PDB entry 2XVJ | X-ray diffraction, 2.48 A resolution | chains A and B

# Chain A (and B)
Molecule: Flavin-containing monooxygenase
From: Methylophaga aminisulfidivorans
Notes: EC 1.14.13.8; chain B of this document is another copy of the same molecule, construct and numbering; everything in this record applies to it too
UniProtKB: Q83XK4 (Q83XK4_9GAMM); residue numbers follow UniProt; this construct covers 1-456
Chain sequence (464 residues; each row starts with the number of its first residue):
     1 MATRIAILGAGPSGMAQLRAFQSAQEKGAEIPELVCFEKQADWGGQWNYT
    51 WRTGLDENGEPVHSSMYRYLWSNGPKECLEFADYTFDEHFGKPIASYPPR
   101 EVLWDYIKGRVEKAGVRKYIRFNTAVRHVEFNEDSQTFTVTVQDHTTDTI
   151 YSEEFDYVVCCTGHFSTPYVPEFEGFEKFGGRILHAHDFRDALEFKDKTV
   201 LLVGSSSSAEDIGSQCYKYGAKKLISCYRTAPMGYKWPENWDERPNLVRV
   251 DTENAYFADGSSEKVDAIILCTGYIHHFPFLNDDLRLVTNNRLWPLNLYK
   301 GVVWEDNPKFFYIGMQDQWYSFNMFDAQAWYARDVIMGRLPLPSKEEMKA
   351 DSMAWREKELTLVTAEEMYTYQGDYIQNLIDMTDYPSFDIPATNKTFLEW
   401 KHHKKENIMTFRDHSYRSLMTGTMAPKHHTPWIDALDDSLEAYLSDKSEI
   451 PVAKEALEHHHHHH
Unresolved in the structure: 1, 448-464 (chain B: 1, 447-464)
Construct notes: expression tag (457-464); engineered mutation Ser207 (Tyr in Q83XK4)
Ligand contacts:
  - FAD (flavin-adenine dinucleotide): Gly9, Ala10, Gly11, Pro12, Ser13, Gly14, Phe37, Glu38, Lys39, Gln40, Gly44, Gly45, Gln46, Trp47, His63, Ser65, Met66, Tyr67, Leu70, Trp71, Ser72, Asn73, Leu79, Thr124, Ala125, Val126, Cys161, Thr162, Gly163, Phe165, Ser208, Phe280, Ile313, Gln318, Ser321, Phe322, Phe325
  - indole (IND): Asn73, Phe165, Ser208, Gln318
  - oxygen molecule (OXY): Asn73, Gly74, Gln318, Trp319

# Interface between chain A and chain B
Contacting residue pairs (57; chain A residue first):
  Trp51(A) with Glu172(B), hydrogen bond; Phe176(B), hydrophobic; Ile183(B), hydrophobic
  Arg52(A) with Val170(B), hydrogen bond (side chain-backbone); Glu172(B)
  Gly54(A) with Gly54(B)
  Leu55(A) with Pro61(B), hydrophobic; Pro168(B)
  Asn58(A) with Ile275(B)
  Gly59(A) with Thr167(B); His277(B)
  Arg68(A) with Glu177(B), hydrogen bond (side chain-backbone); Lys178(B)
  Arg127(A) with Pro279(B)
  His128(A) with His128(B)
  Thr141(A) with Asn282(B)
  Gln143(A) with Arg286(B)
  Asp148(A) with Arg286(B), salt bridge
  Thr149(A) with Asp283(B)
  Ile150(A) with Leu281(B); Asn282(B); Asp283(B), hydrogen bond (backbone-side chain); Arg286(B)
  Thr167(A) with Gly59(B)
  Pro168(A) with Leu55(B)
  Val170(A) with Arg52(B), hydrogen bond (backbone-side chain)
  Pro171(A) with Trp51(B)
  Glu172(A) with Trp51(B), hydrogen bond; Arg52(B)
  Phe176(A) with Trp51(B), hydrophobic
  Glu177(A) with Tyr49(B); Arg68(B)
  Lys178(A) with Arg68(B), hydrogen bond (backbone-side chain)
  Phe179(A) with Arg68(B), hydrogen bond (backbone-side chain); Asp191(B)
  Gly180(A) with Asp191(B); Glu194(B)
  Gly181(A) with Glu194(B)
  Arg182(A) with Arg182(B); Glu194(B)
  Ile183(A) with Trp51(B), hydrophobic
  Asp191(A) with Phe179(B); Gly180(B)
  Leu193(A) with Gly180(B)
  Glu194(A) with Gly181(B); Arg182(B)
  Ile275(A) with Asn58(B)
  His277(A) with Gly59(B); Arg127(B)
  Pro279(A) with Arg127(B)
  Leu281(A) with Ile150(B)
  Asp283(A) with Thr149(B); Ile150(B), hydrogen bond (side chain-backbone)
  Arg286(A) with Gln143(B), hydrogen bond; Asp148(B), salt bridge; Ile150(B)
  Val288(A) with Asp148(B)
Other interface residues (no listed pair), chain A (45 interface residues in all): Asp56, Glu57, Glu60, Pro61, Ser166, Asp188, Lys198, Asn282
Other interface residues (no listed pair), chain B (44 interface residues in all): Thr53, Glu57, Glu60, Thr141, His145, Pro171, Lys198, Val288

# Overview
45 residues of chain A face 44 of chain B across their interface; the contacts include 10 hydrogen bonds and 2
salt bridges. Among the polar pairs are Asp148(A)-Arg286(B), Trp51(A)-Glu172(B) and Arg52(A)-Val170(B). Bound
to chain A: flavin-adenine dinucleotide, indole and oxygen molecule.
Chain A and chain B are both Flavin-containing monooxygenase (Methylophaga aminisulfidivorans); the structure,
Crystal structure of the mutant bacterial flavin containing monooxygenase in complex with indole, was
determined by X-ray diffraction together with 2XVE, 2XVF, 2XVH and 2XVI from the same study.
